8ZUA - chains F and G of the 3 polymer chains in the assembly; structure by X-ray diffraction, 3.49 A resolution.

== Chain F ==
Name: Entry-fusion complex associated protein OPG095
Source organism: Monkeypox virus
UniProt: M1LBP0 (PG095_MONPV); numbering as in UniProt (aligned over 1-181)
Sequence (187 residues; numbered 1 to 187; the number before each row is that of its first residue):
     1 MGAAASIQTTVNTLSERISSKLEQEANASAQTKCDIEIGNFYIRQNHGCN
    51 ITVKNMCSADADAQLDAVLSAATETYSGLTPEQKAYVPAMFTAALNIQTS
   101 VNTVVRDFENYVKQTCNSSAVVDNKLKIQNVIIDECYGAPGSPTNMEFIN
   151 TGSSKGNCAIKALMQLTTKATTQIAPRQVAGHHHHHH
Not modelled in the structure: 1-5, 173-187
Differences from the reference sequence: conflict Met-146 (Leu in M1LBP0); expression tag (182-187)
Curated features (UniProtKB/Swiss-Prot):
  - region: Gly-2 to Asn-12 (Targeting to MV membrane)
  - lipidation: Gly-2 (N-myristoyl glycine)
Disulfides: Cys-34/Cys-57, Cys-49/Cys-136, Cys-116/Cys-158

== Chain G ==
Name: A138 light chain
Source organism: Homo sapiens
Sequence (213 residues; each row starts with the number of its first residue):
     2 IQLTQSPSSVSASVGDGVTITCRASQPIGTWVAWYQQKPGKAPKLLISGA
    52 SSLQSGLPSRFSGRKSGTDFTLTISSLQPDDSATYFCQQTNTFPLTFGQG
   102 TRLEIKRTVAAPSVFIFPPSDEQLKSGTASVVCLLNNFYPREAKVQWKVD
   152 NALQSGNSQESVTEQDSKDSTYSLSSTLTLSKADYEKHKVYACEVTHQGL
   202 SSPVTKSFNRGEC
Not modelled in the structure: 53-66, 214
Disulfides: Cys-23/Cys-88, Cys-134/Cys-194

== Interface between chain F and chain G ==
Pairs across the interface - 8 pairs, chain F then chain G:
  Gln-31(F) / Asn-92(G)
  Gln-31(F) / Thr-93(G)
  Gln-31(F) / Phe-94(G)  hydrogen bond (backbone-backbone)
  Thr-32(F) / Asn-92(G)
  Lys-33(F) / Thr-91(G)  hydrogen bond (side chain-backbone)
  Lys-33(F) / Asn-92(G)  hydrogen bond (backbone-backbone)
  Lys-33(F) / Phe-94(G)
  Lys-33(F) / Leu-96(G)
Interface residues without a listed pair, chain F (4 interface residues in all): Ala-59
Interface residues without a listed pair, chain G (6 interface residues in all): Ser-52

== In short ==
Chain F and chain G form an interface of 4 and 6 residues respectively; the contacts include 3 hydrogen bonds.
Among the polar pairs are Lys-33(F)/Thr-91(G), Gln-31(F)/Phe-94(G) and Lys-33(F)/Asn-92(G).
Here chain F is Entry-fusion complex associated protein OPG095 (Monkeypox virus) and chain G is A138 light
chain (Homo sapiens). Entry 8ZUA (The complex structure of MPXV M1R and neutralizing antibody A138) was
determined by X-ray diffraction.
